Entry 5M5K (X-ray diffraction, 1.84 A resolution); this record covers chains A and C of the 4 polymer chains in the assembly.

# Chain A (and C)
Molecule: Adenosylhomocysteinase
From: Bradyrhizobium elkanii
Notes: EC 3.3.1.1; chain C of this document is another copy of the same molecule, construct and numbering; everything in this record applies to it too
UniProtKB: A0A087WNH6 (A0A087WNH6_BRAEL); residues -5 to 473 here correspond to UniProt positions 1-479 (UniProt number = residue number + 6)
Amino-acid sequence (479 residues; each row starts with the number of its first residue; numbers below 1 keep their minus sign (Gly-5 is residue -5)):
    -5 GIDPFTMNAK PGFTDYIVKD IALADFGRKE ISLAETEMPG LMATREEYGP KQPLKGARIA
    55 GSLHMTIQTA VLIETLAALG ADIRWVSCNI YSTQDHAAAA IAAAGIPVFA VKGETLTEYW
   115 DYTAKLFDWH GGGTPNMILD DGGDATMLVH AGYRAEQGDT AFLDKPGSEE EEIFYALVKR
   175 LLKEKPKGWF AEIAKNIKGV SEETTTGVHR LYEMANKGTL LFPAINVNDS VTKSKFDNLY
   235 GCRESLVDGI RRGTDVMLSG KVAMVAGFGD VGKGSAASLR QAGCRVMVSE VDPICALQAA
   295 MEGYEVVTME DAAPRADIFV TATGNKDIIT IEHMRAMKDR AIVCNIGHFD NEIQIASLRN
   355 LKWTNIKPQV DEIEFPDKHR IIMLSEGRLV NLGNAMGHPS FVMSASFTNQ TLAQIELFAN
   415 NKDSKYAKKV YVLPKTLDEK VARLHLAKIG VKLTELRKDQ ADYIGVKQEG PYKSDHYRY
Not modelled in the structure: -5 to 5 (chain C: -5 to 2)
Metal / ion sites: Na+: Gln62, Met390, His392
Ligand contacts:
  - adenosine (ADN): Leu57, His58, Thr60, Gln62, Thr63, Asp135, Glu197, Thr198, Lys227, Asp231, Leu383, Asn385, Leu386, Met390, Gly391, His392, Met397, Phe401
  - NAD (nicotinamide-adenine-dinucleotide), molecule 1: Thr198, Thr199, Thr200, Lys227, Asp231, Asn232, Cys236, Gly261, Phe262, Gly263, Asp264, Val265, Gly266, Ser283, Glu284, Val285, Asp286, Cys289, Ala316, Thr317, Gly318, Asn319, Ile322, Ile340, Gly341, His342, Leu383, Asn385, His392
  - NAD, molecule 2: Thr448, Leu450, Gln454, Ile458, Lys467, Tyr471
UniProt features mapped onto this chain:
  - binding site (NAD(+)): Val259, Lys461
Reported in the primary citation:
  - binding site for adenosine: His58, Thr60, Gln62, Asp135, Glu197, Thr198, Lys227, Asp231, His392
  - binding site for 3'-deoxyadenosine: His58, Thr60, Gln62, Asp231, His392
  - conformationally variable residues (side-chain flip): His342
  - Na+ coordination: Gln62, Met390, His392

# Chain A / chain C interface
Contacting residue pairs (57):
  Phe20(A) - Ile360(C)
  Phe20(A) - Lys361(C)
  Lys23(A) - Asn359(C)  hydrogen bond (side chain-backbone)
  Glu24(A) - Lys361(C)  salt bridge
  Ser26(A) - Arg334(C)  hydrogen bond
  Leu27(A) - Arg334(C)
  Leu27(A) - Glu366(C)
  Leu27(A) - Ile376(C)  hydrophobic
  Thr30(A) - Arg334(C)  hydrogen bond
  Glu31(A) - Lys255(C)  salt bridge
  Tyr234(A) - Met251(C)
  Arg237(A) - Ser253(C)  hydrogen bond
  Glu238(A) - Arg245(C)  salt bridge
  Glu238(A) - Val250(C)
  Glu238(A) - Met251(C)
  Glu238(A) - Leu252(C)  hydrogen bond (side chain-backbone)
  Glu238(A) - Ser253(C)  hydrogen bond (side chain-backbone)
  Glu238(A) - Ala276(C)
  Asp242(A) - Arg245(C)
  Arg245(A) - Glu238(C)  salt bridge
  Arg245(A) - Asp242(C)
  Arg245(A) - Arg246(C)
  Arg246(A) - Arg245(C)  hydrogen bond (side chain-backbone)
  Arg246(A) - Arg246(C)
  Arg246(A) - Asp249(C)  salt bridge
  Asp249(A) - Arg246(C)  salt bridge
  Asp249(A) - Met390(C)
  Asp249(A) - Pro393(C)
  Val250(A) - Pro393(C)
  Met251(A) - Glu238(C)
  Met251(A) - Pro393(C)  hydrophobic
  Met251(A) - Phe395(C)  hydrophobic
  Met251(A) - Val396(C)  hydrophobic
  Leu252(A) - Glu238(C)  hydrogen bond (backbone-side chain)
  Ser253(A) - Arg237(C)  hydrogen bond
  Ser253(A) - Glu238(C)  hydrogen bond (backbone-side chain)
  Gly254(A) - Ile443(C)
  Lys255(A) - Glu31(C)  salt bridge
  Gln275(A) - Gln275(C)  hydrogen bond (side chain-backbone)
  Ala276(A) - Glu238(C)
  Arg334(A) - Ser26(C)  hydrogen bond
  Arg334(A) - Leu27(C)
  Arg334(A) - Thr30(C)  hydrogen bond
  Asn359(A) - Lys23(C)  hydrogen bond (backbone-side chain)
  Ile360(A) - Phe20(C)
  Lys361(A) - Phe20(C)
  Lys361(A) - Glu24(C)  salt bridge
  Glu366(A) - Leu27(C)
  Ile376(A) - Leu27(C)  hydrophobic
  Met390(A) - Asp249(C)
  Pro393(A) - Asp249(C)
  Pro393(A) - Val250(C)
  Pro393(A) - Met251(C)
  Phe395(A) - Met251(C)  hydrophobic
  Val396(A) - Met251(C)  hydrophobic
  Lys442(A) - Lys255(C)
  Ile443(A) - Gly254(C)
Also at the interface, not in a pair above, chain A (37 interface residues in all): Gly235, Thr358, Ser394
Also at the interface, not in a pair above, chain C (35 interface residues in all): Thr358, Ser394, Lys442

# Overview
37 residues of chain A face 35 of chain C across their interface; the contacts include 14 hydrogen bonds and 8
salt bridges. Polar pairs include Glu24(A)-Lys361(C), Glu31(A)-Lys255(C) and Glu238(A)-Arg245(C). The paper
reports a binding site for adenosine at His58(A), Thr60(A) and Gln62(A) among others; a binding site for
3'-deoxyadenosine at His58(A), Thr60(A) and Gln62(A) among others.
Chain A and chain C are both Adenosylhomocysteinase (Bradyrhizobium elkanii); the structure,
S-adenosyl-L-homocysteine hydrolase from Bradyrhizobium elkanii in complex with adenosine and cordycepin, was
determined by X-ray diffraction together with 5M65, 5M66 and 5M67 from the same study.
